PDB entry 9ERB | X-ray diffraction, 1.30 A resolution | chains S and M of the 4 polymer chains in the assembly

== Chain S ==
Protein: Hydrogenase-2 small chain
From: Escherichia coli
Notes: EC 1.12.99.6
Reference sequence: P69741 (MBHT_ECOLI); residues 2-293 here correspond to UniProt positions 39-330 (UniProt number = residue number + 37)
Amino-acid sequence (298 residues; numbered 2 to 299; the number before each row is that of its first residue):
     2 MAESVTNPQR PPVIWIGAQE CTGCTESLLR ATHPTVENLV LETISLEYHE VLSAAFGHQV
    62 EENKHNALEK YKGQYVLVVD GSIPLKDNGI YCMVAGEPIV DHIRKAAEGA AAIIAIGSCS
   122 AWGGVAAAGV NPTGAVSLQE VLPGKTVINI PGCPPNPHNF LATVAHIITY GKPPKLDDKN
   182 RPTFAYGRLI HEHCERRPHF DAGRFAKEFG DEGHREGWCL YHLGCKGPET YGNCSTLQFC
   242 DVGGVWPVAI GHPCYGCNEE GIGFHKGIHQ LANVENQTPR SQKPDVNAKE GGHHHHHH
Unresolved in the structure: 2-8, 277-299
Construct notes: expression tag (294-299)
Metal / ion sites: 4Fe-4S cluster Fe site 1: Cys-22, Cys-25, Cys-120, Cys-154; 4Fe-4S cluster Fe site 2: His-192, Cys-195, Cys-220, Cys-226; 3Fe-4S cluster Fe: Cys-235, Cys-255, Cys-258
Ligand contacts:
  - 3Fe-4S cluster (F3S): Ile-191, Thr-231, Cys-235, Phe-240, Trp-247, Pro-248, Cys-255, Tyr-256, Gly-257, Cys-258, Asn-259
  - 4Fe-4S cluster (SF4), molecule 1: Glu-21, Cys-22, Gly-24, Cys-25, Gly-82, Gly-118, Ser-119, Cys-120, Val-126, Gly-153, Cys-154, Pro-155
  - 4Fe-4S cluster (SF4), molecule 2: Ile-191, His-192, Cys-195, Arg-197, Arg-198, Phe-201, Cys-220, Leu-221, Tyr-222, Cys-226, Gly-228, Pro-229, Val-249
UniProt features mapped onto this chain:
  - binding site ([4Fe-4S] cluster): Cys-22, Cys-25, Cys-120, Cys-154, His-192, Cys-195, Cys-220, Cys-226
  - binding site ([3Fe-4S] cluster): Cys-235, Cys-255, Cys-258

== Chain M ==
Protein: Hydrogenase-2 large chain
From: Escherichia coli
Notes: EC 1.12.99.6
Reference sequence: P0ACE0 (MBHM_ECOLI); numbering as in UniProt (aligned over 1-567)
Amino-acid sequence (567 residues; each row starts with the number of its first residue):
     1 MSQRITIDPV TRIEGHLRID CEIENGVVSK AWASGTMWRG MEEIVKNRDP RDAWMIVQRI
    61 CGVCTTTHAL SSVRAAESAL NIDVPVNAQY IRNIILAAHT THDHIVHFYQ LSALDWVDIT
   121 SALQADPTKA SEMLKGVSTW HLNSPEEFTK VQNKIKDLVA SGQLGIFANG YWGHPAMKLP
   181 PEVNLIAVAH YLQALECQRD ANRVVALLGG KTPHIQNLAV GGVANPINLD GLGVLNLERL
   241 MYIKSFIDKL SDFVEQVYKV DTAVIAAFYP EWLTRGKGAV NYLSVPEFPT DSKNGSFLFP
   301 GGYIENADLS SYRPITSHSD EYLIKGIQES AKHSWYKDEA PQAPWEGTTI PAYDGWSDDG
   361 KYSWVKSPTF YGKTVEVGPL ANMLVKLAAG RESTQNKLNE IVAIYQKLTG NTLEVAQLHS
   421 TLGRIIGRTV HCCELQDILQ NQYSALITNI GKGDHTTFVK PNIPATGEFK GVGFLEAPRG
   481 MLSHWMVIKD GIISNYQAVV PSTWNSGPRN FNDDVGPYEQ SLVGTPVADP NKPLEVVRTI
   541 HSFDPCMACA VHVVDADGNE VVSVKVL
Unresolved in the structure: 1, 553-567
Metal / ion sites: Mg2+: Glu-42, Ala-498; Ni2+: Cys-61, Cys-64, Cys-546, Cys-549; carbonmonoxide-(dicyano) iron Fe: Cys-64, Cys-549
Ligand contacts: carbonmonoxide-(dicyano) iron (FCO): Cys-64, Thr-67, His-68, Ala-477, Pro-478, Arg-479, Leu-482, Val-500, Pro-501, Ser-502, Cys-546, Cys-549
UniProt features mapped onto this chain:
  - binding site (Ni(2+)): Cys-61, Cys-64, Cys-546, Cys-549
  - site: His-552, Val-553 (Cleavage)

== Chain S / chain M interface ==
Contacting residue pairs (35):
  Thr-33(S) / Tyr-242(M)
  Thr-33(S) / Ser-245(M)
  His-34(S) / Glu-238(M)  salt bridge
  His-34(S) / Met-241(M)
  His-34(S) / Tyr-242(M)
  His-34(S) / Ser-245(M)
  Pro-35(S) / Met-241(M)
  His-159(S) / Glu-238(M)
  Leu-162(S) / Met-241(M)
  Ala-163(S) / Leu-237(M)
  Ala-163(S) / Glu-238(M)
  Ala-163(S) / Met-241(M)  hydrophobic
  Ala-166(S) / Leu-237(M)
  Ala-166(S) / Met-241(M)  hydrophobic
  His-167(S) / Leu-237(M)
  Thr-170(S) / Ile-447(M)
  Tyr-171(S) / Leu-229(M)  hydrophobic
  Tyr-171(S) / Ile-447(M)  hydrogen bond (side chain-backbone)
  Tyr-171(S) / Gly-451(M)
  Pro-175(S) / Asp-230(M)
  Lys-176(S) / Asp-230(M)  hydrogen bond (backbone-side chain)
  Thr-184(S) / Asp-230(M)  hydrogen bond (side chain-backbone)
  Phe-185(S) / Leu-229(M)
  Phe-185(S) / Asp-230(M)  hydrogen bond (backbone-backbone)
  Phe-185(S) / Gly-231(M)
  Phe-185(S) / Leu-232(M)
  Phe-185(S) / Asn-236(M)
  Ala-186(S) / Leu-232(M)
  Arg-189(S) / Leu-232(M)
  Gly-233(S) / Leu-232(M)
  Asn-234(S) / Leu-232(M)
  Thr-237(S) / Leu-232(M)
  Leu-238(S) / Glu-238(M)
  Leu-238(S) / Arg-239(M)
  Asp-242(S) / Tyr-242(M)  hydrogen bond (backbone-side chain)
Also at the interface, not in a pair above, chain S (23 interface residues in all): Gly-188, His-194
Also at the interface, not in a pair above, chain M (14 interface residues in all): Ile-450

== In short ==
23 residues of chain S and 14 residues of chain M are in contact; the contacts include 5 hydrogen bonds and 1
salt bridge. Among the polar pairs are His-34(S)/Glu-238(M), Tyr-171(S)/Ile-447(M) and Lys-176(S)/Asp-230(M).
Bound to chain S: 4Fe-4S cluster and 3Fe-4S cluster.
Chain S is Hydrogenase-2 small chain and chain M is Hydrogenase-2 large chain, both from Escherichia coli; the
structure, Hydrogenase-2 Ni-B state, was determined by X-ray diffraction.
